PDB entry 7R1G | X-ray diffraction, 1.95 A resolution | chains BBB and DDD of the 4 polymer chains in the assembly

== Chain BBB (and DDD) ==
Molecule: Beta-aspartyl-peptidase
Organism: Escherichia coli
Notes: EC 3.4.19.5, 3.5.1.1; chain DDD of this document is another copy of the same molecule, construct and numbering; everything in this record applies to it too
UniProtKB: A0A0K4KR53 (A0A0K4KR53_ECOLX); residues 179-321 here = UniProt positions 179-321
Sequence (143 residues; row label = number of the first residue in the row):
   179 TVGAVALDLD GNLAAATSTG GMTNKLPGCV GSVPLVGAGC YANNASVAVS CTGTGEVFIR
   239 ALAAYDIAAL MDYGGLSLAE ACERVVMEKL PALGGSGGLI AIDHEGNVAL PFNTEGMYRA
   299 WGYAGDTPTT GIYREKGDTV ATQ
Disordered / not traced: 314-321
Construct notes: engineered mutation C207 (Arg in A0A0K4KR53), S210 (Asp in A0A0K4KR53), V211 (Ser in A0A0K4KR53)
From the paper describing this entry:
  - contacts within the chain: C207-E234, E234-R238
  - conformationally variable residues (loop rearrangement, side-chain flip): K203 to V208, E234
  - mutagenesis - R207C/D210S/S211V: abolished catalytic activity

== Interface between chain BBB and chain DDD ==
Residue-residue contacts (24; chain BBB residue first):
  V214(BBB) with I237(DDD); L240(DDD)
  G215(BBB) with L240(DDD)
  Y219(BBB) with R238(DDD)
  I237(BBB) with V214(DDD), hydrophobic
  L240(BBB) with V214(DDD); Y219(DDD), hydrophobic; Y243(DDD), hydrophobic
  Y243(BBB) with L240(DDD), hydrophobic; Y243(DDD), hydrophobic; D244(DDD), hydrogen bond
  D244(BBB) with Y243(DDD), hydrogen bond; Y251(DDD), hydrogen bond
  A247(BBB) with A247(DDD), hydrophobic; Y251(DDD), hydrophobic
  L248(BBB) with Y251(DDD)
  Y251(BBB) with D244(DDD), hydrogen bond; A247(DDD); L248(DDD); Y251(DDD); G252(DDD); K267(DDD), hydrogen bond
  G252(BBB) with Y251(DDD)
  K267(BBB) with Y251(DDD), hydrogen bond
Also at the interface, not in a pair above, chain BBB (15 interface residues in all): L213, R238, A239
Also at the interface, not in a pair above, chain DDD (15 interface residues in all): L213, G215, A239

== In short ==
Chain BBB and chain DDD each contribute 15 residues to their interface, with 6 hydrogen bonds. Polar contacts
include Y243(BBB)-D244(DDD), D244(BBB)-Y251(DDD) and Y251(BBB)-K267(DDD). The paper reports that
R207C/D210S/S211V of chain BBB abolish catalytic activity; conformational variability at K203(BBB) and
E234(BBB).
Chain BBB and chain DDD are both Beta-aspartyl-peptidase (Escherichia coli); the structure, Structure of
E.coli Class 2 L-asparaginase EcAIII, mutant RDM1-38 (R207C, D210S, S211V), was determined by X-ray
diffraction together with 7QQ8, 7QSF, 7QTC, 7QVR, 7QY6, 7QYM, 7QYX and 7R5C from the same study.
